Entry 6Z7N (electron microscopy, 3.77 A resolution); this record covers chains H and Q of the 36 polymer chains in the assembly.

Chain H:
Name: Hexon protein
Source organism: Human adenovirus 41
UniProtKB: P11820 (CAPSH_ADE41); residues 1-925 here = UniProt positions 1-925
Sequence (925 residues; numbered 1 to 925; the number before each row is that of its first residue):
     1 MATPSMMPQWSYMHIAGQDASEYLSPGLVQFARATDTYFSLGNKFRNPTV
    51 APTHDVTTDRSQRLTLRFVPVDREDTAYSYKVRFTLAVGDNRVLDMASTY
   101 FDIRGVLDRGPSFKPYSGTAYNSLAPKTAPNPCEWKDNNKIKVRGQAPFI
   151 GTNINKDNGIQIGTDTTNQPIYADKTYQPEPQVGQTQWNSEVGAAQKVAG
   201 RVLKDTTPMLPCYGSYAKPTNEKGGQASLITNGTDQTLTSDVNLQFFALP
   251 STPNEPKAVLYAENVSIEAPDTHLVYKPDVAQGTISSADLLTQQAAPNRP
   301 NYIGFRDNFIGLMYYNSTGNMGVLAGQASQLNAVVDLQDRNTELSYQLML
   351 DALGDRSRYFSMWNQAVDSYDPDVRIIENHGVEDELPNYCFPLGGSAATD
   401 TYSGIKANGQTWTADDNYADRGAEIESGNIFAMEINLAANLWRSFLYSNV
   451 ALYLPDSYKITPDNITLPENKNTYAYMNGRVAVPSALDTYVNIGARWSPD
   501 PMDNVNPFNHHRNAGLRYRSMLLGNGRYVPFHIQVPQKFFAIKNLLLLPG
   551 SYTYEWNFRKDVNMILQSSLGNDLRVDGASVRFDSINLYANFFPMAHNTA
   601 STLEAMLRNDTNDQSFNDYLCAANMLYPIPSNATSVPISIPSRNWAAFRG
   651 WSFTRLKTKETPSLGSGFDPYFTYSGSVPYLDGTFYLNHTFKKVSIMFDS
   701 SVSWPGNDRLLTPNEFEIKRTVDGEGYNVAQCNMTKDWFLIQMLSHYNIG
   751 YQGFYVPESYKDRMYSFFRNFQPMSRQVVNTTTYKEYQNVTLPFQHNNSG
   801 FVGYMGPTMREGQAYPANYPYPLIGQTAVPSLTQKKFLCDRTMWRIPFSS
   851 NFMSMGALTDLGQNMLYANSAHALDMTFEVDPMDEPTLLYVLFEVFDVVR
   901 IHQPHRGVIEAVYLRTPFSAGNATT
Not modelled in the structure: 1-5, 135-141, 231-241, 413-420

Chain Q:
Name: Hexon-interlacing protein
Source organism: Human adenovirus 41
UniProtKB: B5SNR3 (B5SNR3_ADE41); numbering as in UniProt (aligned over 1-133)
Sequence (133 residues; numbered 1 to 133; the number before each row is that of its first residue):
     1 MSGSMEGNAVSFKGGVFSPYLTTRLPAWAGVRQNVMGSNVDGRPVAPANS
    51 ATLTYATVGSSVDTAAAAAASAAASTARGMAADFGLYNQLAASRSLREED
   101 ALSVVLTRLEELSQQLQDLFAKVALLNPPANAS
Not modelled in the structure: 1-8, 59-133

How chain H and chain Q interact:
Pairs across the interface (31):
  T634(H) - A48(Q)
  P637(H) - T23(Q)
  K692(H) - T52(Q)
  K693(H) - W28(Q)
  S695(H) - W28(Q)
  M697(H) - R24(Q)
  S700(H) - R24(Q)  hydrogen bond (backbone-side chain)
  E715(H) - W28(Q)
  K719(H) - L53(Q)  hydrogen bond (side chain-backbone)
  T721(H) - T52(Q)
  T721(H) - Y55(Q)
  D723(H) - Y55(Q)  hydrogen bond
  N728(H) - Y55(Q)  hydrogen bond
  C732(H) - Y55(Q)
  N733(H) - Y55(Q)
  S831(H) - V58(Q)
  L832(H) - T57(Q)
  L832(H) - V58(Q)
  T833(H) - Y55(Q)
  T833(H) - A56(Q)
  T833(H) - T57(Q)  hydrogen bond (side chain-backbone)
  T833(H) - V58(Q)
  Q834(H) - T54(Q)  hydrogen bond
  Q834(H) - Y55(Q)
  K835(H) - T54(Q)
  K835(H) - Y55(Q)  hydrogen bond (backbone-backbone)
  T877(H) - W28(Q)
  E879(H) - W28(Q)  hydrogen bond
  E879(H) - V31(Q)
  D881(H) - L53(Q)
  P882(H) - A48(Q)
Interface residues without a listed pair, chain H (26 interface residues in all): S635, S701, D875
Interface residues without a listed pair, chain Q (13 interface residues in all): N49

Overview:
Chain H and chain Q form an interface of 26 and 13 residues respectively, with 8 hydrogen bonds. Polar pairs
include S700(H)-R24(Q), K719(H)-L53(Q) and D723(H)-Y55(Q).
Chain H is Hexon protein and chain Q is Hexon-interlacing protein, both from Human adenovirus 41; the
structure, The atomic structure of HAdV-F41 at pH 7.4, was determined by electron microscopy together with
6Z7Q from the same study.
